1VYF - chain A; structure by X-ray diffraction, 1.85 A resolution.

== Chain A ==
Name: 14 kDa fatty acid binding protein
Source organism: Schistosoma mansoni
UniProt: P29498 (FABP_SCHMA); residues 1-133 here = UniProt positions 1-133
Sequence (135 residues; row label = number of the first residue in the row; numbers below 1 keep their minus sign (Gly-1 is residue -1)):
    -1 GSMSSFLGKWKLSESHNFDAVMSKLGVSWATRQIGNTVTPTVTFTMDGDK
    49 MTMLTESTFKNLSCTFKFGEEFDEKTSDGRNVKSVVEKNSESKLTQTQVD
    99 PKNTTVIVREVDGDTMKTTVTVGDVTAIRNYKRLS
Swiss-Prot annotation at these positions:
  - binding site ((5Z,8Z,11Z,14Z)-eicosatetraenoate): Arg107, Arg127 to Tyr129
  - binding site ((9Z)-octadecenoate): Arg107, Arg127 to Tyr129

== In short ==
From UniProt: 4 (5Z,8Z,11Z,14Z)-eicosatetraenoate-binding residues and 4 (9Z)-octadecenoate-binding residues.
Chain A is 14 kDa fatty acid binding protein (Schistosoma mansoni); the structure, schistosoma mansoni fatty
acid binding protein in complex with oleic acid, was determined by X-ray diffraction (same publication as
1VYG).
